Entry 1WX4 (X-ray diffraction, 1.50 A resolution); this record covers chains A and B.

# Chain A
Molecule: tyrosinase
Source organism: Streptomyces castaneoglobisporus
Notes: EC 1.14.18.1
UniProt: Q83WS2 (Q83WS2_9ACTO); residue numbers follow UniProt; this construct covers 1-273
Sequence (281 residues; row label = number of the first residue in the row):
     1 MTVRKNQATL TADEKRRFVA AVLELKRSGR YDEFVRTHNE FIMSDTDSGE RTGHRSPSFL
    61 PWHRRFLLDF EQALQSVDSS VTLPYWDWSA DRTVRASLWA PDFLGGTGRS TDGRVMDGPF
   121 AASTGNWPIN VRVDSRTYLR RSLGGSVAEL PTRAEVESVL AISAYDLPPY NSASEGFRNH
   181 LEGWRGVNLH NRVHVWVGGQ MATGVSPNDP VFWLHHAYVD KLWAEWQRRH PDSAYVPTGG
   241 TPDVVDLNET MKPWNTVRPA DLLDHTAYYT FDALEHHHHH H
Not modelled in the structure: 1, 275-281
Metal / ion sites: Cu ion site 1: H38, H54, H63 (together with peroxide ion); Cu ion site 2: H190, H194, H216 (together with peroxide ion)
Residues lining bound ligands: peroxide ion (PER): H38, H54, F59, H63, H190, H194, S206, F212, H216

# Chain B
Molecule: MelC
Source organism: Streptomyces castaneoglobisporus
UniProt: Q83WS1 (Q83WS1_9ACTO); residue numbers follow UniProt; this construct covers 1-126
Sequence (134 residues; each row starts with the number of its first residue):
     1 MPEITRRRAL TAAAAVAATA SAAVTLAAPA ASAAGHHEPA APESFDEVYK GRRIQGRPAR
    61 GAAHHHEHGG GYEVFVDGVQ LHVMRNADGS WISVVSHYDP VPTPRAAARA AVDELQGAPL
   121 LPFPANLEHH HHHH
Not modelled in the structure: 1-39, 60-70, 122-134
Metal / ion sites: Cu ion near H82 (its only coordinating residue here)

# How chain A and chain B interact
Residue-residue contacts - 49 pairs, chain A then chain B:
  H38(A) - Y98(B)
  I42(A) - M84(B)
  I42(A) - H97(B)  hydrogen bond (backbone-side chain)
  I42(A) - Y98(B)
  M43(A) - H82(B)
  M43(A) - M84(B)
  D45(A) - M84(B)
  D47(A) - N86(B)
  D47(A) - A87(B)  hydrogen bond (side chain-backbone)
  R55(A) - M84(B)
  R55(A) - N86(B)  hydrogen bond
  R55(A) - I92(B)
  T111(A) - Q116(B)
  D112(A) - Q116(B)
  R132(A) - L121(B)
  V133(A) - V94(B)  hydrophobic
  V133(A) - V95(B)  hydrophobic
  V133(A) - L120(B)
  V133(A) - L121(B)  hydrogen bond (backbone-backbone)
  D134(A) - L115(B)
  D134(A) - P119(B)
  D134(A) - L121(B)
  S135(A) - A118(B)
  S135(A) - P119(B)  hydrogen bond (backbone-backbone)
  S135(A) - L121(B)
  R136(A) - E114(B)  salt bridge
  R136(A) - L115(B)  hydrogen bond (side chain-backbone)
  R136(A) - Q116(B)
  R136(A) - A118(B)
  R140(A) - E114(B)  salt bridge
  S172(A) - A87(B)
  A173(A) - A87(B)  hydrophobic
  W184(A) - H97(B)
  W184(A) - P100(B)  hydrophobic
  R185(A) - D88(B)  salt bridge
  H190(A) - Y98(B)
  N191(A) - Y98(B)
  H194(A) - Y98(B)
  V195(A) - Y98(B)
  M201(A) - Y98(B)
  A202(A) - V95(B)
  A202(A) - S96(B)
  A202(A) - H97(B)  hydrogen bond (backbone-backbone)
  A202(A) - Y98(B)
  T203(A) - V94(B)
  T203(A) - V95(B)
  T203(A) - Y98(B)
  G204(A) - V94(B)  hydrogen bond (backbone-backbone)
  S206(A) - Y98(B)  hydrogen bond
Interface residues without a listed pair, chain A (33 interface residues in all): N39, T46, S110, G113, N171, G199
Interface residues without a listed pair, chain B (20 interface residues in all): D99

# Summary
The interface between chain A and chain B involves 33 residues on one side and 20 on the other; the contacts
include 9 hydrogen bonds and 3 salt bridges. Among the polar pairs are R136(A)-E114(B), R140(A)-E114(B) and
R185(A)-D88(B). Bound to chain A: peroxide ion.
Chain A is tyrosinase and chain B is MelC, both from Streptomyces castaneoglobisporus; the structure, Crystal
structure of the oxy-form of the copper-bound Streptomyces castaneoglobisporus tyrosinase complexed with a
caddie protein ..., was determined by X-ray diffraction (same publication as 1WX2, 1WX5, 1WXC, 2AHK, 2AHL and
2ZMX).
